9HAJ - chains A and B; structure by X-ray diffraction, 1.28 A resolution.

# Chain A (and B)
Name: 3C-like proteinase nsp5
Source organism: Severe acute respiratory syndrome coronavirus 2
Notes: EC 3.4.22.69; chain B of this document is another copy of the same molecule, construct and numbering; everything in this record applies to it too
Reference sequence: P0DTC1 (R1A_SARS2); residues 1-306 here correspond to UniProt positions 3264-3569 (UniProt number = residue number + 3263)
Amino-acid sequence (306 residues; each row starts with the number of its first residue):
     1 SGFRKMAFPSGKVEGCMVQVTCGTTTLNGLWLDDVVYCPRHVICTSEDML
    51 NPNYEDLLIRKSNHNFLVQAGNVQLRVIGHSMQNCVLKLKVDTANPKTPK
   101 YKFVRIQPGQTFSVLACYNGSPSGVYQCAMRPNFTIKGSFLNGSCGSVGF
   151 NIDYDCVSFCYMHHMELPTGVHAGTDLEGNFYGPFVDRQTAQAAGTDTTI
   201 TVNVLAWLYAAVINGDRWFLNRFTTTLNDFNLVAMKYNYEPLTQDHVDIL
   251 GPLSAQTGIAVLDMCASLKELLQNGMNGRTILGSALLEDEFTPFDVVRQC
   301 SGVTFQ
Small-molecule neighbours: A1ITJ ((5R)-4-[(4-bromanyl-2-ethyl-phenyl)methyl]-1-(5-chloranylpyridin-3-yl)carbonyl-N-ethyl-1,4-diazepane-5-carboxamide): T25, H41, C44, T45, S46, M49, F140, L141, N142, G143, S144, C145, H163, H164, M165, E166, L167, D187, R188, Q189, T190, Q192
From the paper describing this entry:
  - binding site for A1ITJ: H163

# Chain A / chain B interface
Pairs across the interface (85; chain A residue first):
  S1(A) - G138(B)
  S1(A) - S139(B)
  S1(A) - F140(B)  hydrogen bond (backbone-backbone)
  S1(A) - E166(B)  hydrogen bond (backbone-side chain)
  S1(A) - G170(B)
  S1(A) - H172(B)
  G2(A) - G138(B)
  G2(A) - S139(B)
  R4(A) - Y126(B)
  R4(A) - Q127(B)  hydrogen bond (side chain-backbone)
  R4(A) - K137(B)  hydrogen bond (side chain-backbone)
  R4(A) - S139(B)
  R4(A) - E290(B)  salt bridge
  K5(A) - R4(B)
  K5(A) - Y126(B)
  M6(A) - G124(B)
  M6(A) - V125(B)
  M6(A) - Y126(B)  hydrophobic
  M6(A) - S139(B)
  A7(A) - G124(B)
  A7(A) - V125(B)  hydrogen bond (backbone-backbone)
  F8(A) - V125(B)
  P9(A) - S10(B)
  P9(A) - E14(B)
  P9(A) - P122(B)
  P9(A) - S123(B)
  P9(A) - G124(B)
  S10(A) - P9(B)
  S10(A) - S10(B)  hydrogen bond (backbone-side chain)
  S10(A) - E14(B)  hydrogen bond (backbone-side chain)
  G11(A) - G11(B)
  G11(A) - E14(B)  hydrogen bond (backbone-side chain)
  E14(A) - P9(B)
  E14(A) - S10(B)  hydrogen bond (side chain-backbone)
  E14(A) - G11(B)  hydrogen bond (side chain-backbone)
  Y118(A) - G302(B)
  Y118(A) - T304(B)
  S121(A) - T304(B)
  S121(A) - F305(B)
  P122(A) - P9(B)  hydrophobic
  P122(A) - T304(B)
  P122(A) - F305(B)  hydrogen bond (backbone-backbone)
  S123(A) - P9(B)
  S123(A) - R298(B)  hydrogen bond (backbone-side chain)
  S123(A) - V303(B)  hydrogen bond (side chain-backbone)
  S123(A) - F305(B)
  G124(A) - M6(B)
  G124(A) - A7(B)
  G124(A) - P9(B)
  V125(A) - M6(B)
  V125(A) - A7(B)  hydrogen bond (backbone-backbone)
  V125(A) - F8(B)
  V125(A) - V125(B)  hydrophobic
  Y126(A) - R4(B)
  Y126(A) - K5(B)
  Y126(A) - M6(B)  hydrophobic
  Q127(A) - R4(B)  hydrogen bond (backbone-side chain)
  K137(A) - R4(B)  hydrogen bond (backbone-side chain)
  G138(A) - S1(B)
  G138(A) - G2(B)
  S139(A) - S1(B)
  S139(A) - G2(B)  hydrogen bond (side chain-backbone)
  S139(A) - M6(B)
  S139(A) - Q299(B)  hydrogen bond
  F140(A) - S1(B)  hydrogen bond (backbone-backbone)
  L141(A) - Q299(B)
  L141(A) - C300(B)
  L141(A) - S301(B)
  L141(A) - G302(B)
  E166(A) - S1(B)  hydrogen bond (side chain-backbone)
  G170(A) - S1(B)
  H172(A) - S1(B)  hydrogen bond (side chain-backbone)
  G283(A) - L286(B)
  A285(A) - A285(B)  hydrophobic
  A285(A) - L286(B)  hydrophobic
  L286(A) - T280(B)
  L286(A) - G283(B)
  L286(A) - A285(B)  hydrophobic
  E290(A) - R4(B)  salt bridge
  R298(A) - S123(B)  hydrogen bond (side chain-backbone)
  R298(A) - G124(B)
  Q299(A) - S139(B)  hydrogen bond
  Q299(A) - L141(B)
  C300(A) - L141(B)
  S301(A) - L141(B)
Interface residues without a listed pair, chain A (41 interface residues in all): F3, K12, L115, C128, T280, S284
Interface residues without a listed pair, chain B (42 interface residues in all): F3, L115, C128, S284

# Overview
41 residues of chain A face 42 of chain B across their interface, with 23 hydrogen bonds and 2 salt bridges.
Polar contacts include R4(A)-E290(B), S1(A)-E166(B) and R4(A)-Q127(B). Ligands of chain A: compound A1ITJ.
From the paper: a binding site for A1ITJ at H163(A).
Chain A and chain B are both 3C-like proteinase nsp5 (Severe acute respiratory syndrome coronavirus 2); the
structure, Structure of compound 1 bound to SARS-CoV-2 main protease, was determined by X-ray diffraction
(same publication as 9HJH and 9HAK).
